PDB entry 9H9J | electron microscopy, 3.20 A resolution | chains A and L of the 15 polymer chains in the assembly

== Chain A ==
Molecule: 16S RNA
From: Escherichia coli
Sequence (1541 nucleotides; row label = number of the first residue in the row; note: 1 number in that range is skipped by the numbering (no residue carries it; nothing is unmodelled there)):
     1 AAAUUGAAGAGUUUGAUCAUGGCUCAGAUUGAACGCUGGCGGCAGGCCUA
    51 ACACAUGCAAGUCGAACGGUAACAGGAAGAAGCUUGCUUCUUUGCUGACG
   101 AGUGGCGGACGGGUGAGUAAUGUCUGGGAAACUGCCUGAUGGAGGGGGAU
   151 AACUACUGGAAACGGUAGCUAAUACCGCAUAACGUCGCAAGACCAAAGAG
   201 GGGGACCUUCGGGCCUCUUGCCAUCGGAUGUGCCCAGAUGGGAUUAGCUA
   251 GUAGGUGGGGUAACGGCUCACCUAGGCGACGAUCCCUAGCUGGUCUGAGA
   301 GGAUGACCAGCCACACUGGAACUGAGACACGGUCCAGACUCCUACGGGAG
   351 GCAGCAGUGGGGAAUAUUGCACAAUGGGCGCAAGCCUGAUGCAGCCAUGC
   401 CGCGUGUAUGAAGAAGGCCUUCGGGUUGUAAAGUACUUUCAGCGGGGAGG
   451 AAGGGAGUAAAGUUAAUACCUUUGCUCAUUGACGUUACCCGCAGAAGAAG
   501 CACCGGCUAACUCCGUGCCAGCAGCCXCGGUAAUACGGAGGGUGCAAGCG
   551 UUAAUCGGAAUUACUGGGCGUAAAGCGCACGCAGGCGGUUUGUUAAGUCA
   601 GAUGUGAAAUCCCCGGGCUCAACCUGGGAACUGCAUCUGAUACUGGCAAG
   651 CUUGAGUCUCGUAGAGGGGGGUAGAAUUCCAGGUGUAGCGGUGAAAUGCG
   701 UAGAGAUCUGGAGGAAUACCGGUGGCGAAGGCGGCCCCCUGGACGAAGAC
   751 UGACGCUCAGGUGCGAAAGCGUGGGGAGCAAACAGGAUUAGAUACCCUGG
   801 UAGUCCACGCCGUAAACGAUGUCGACUUGGAGGUUGUGCCCUUGAGGCGU
   851 GGCUUCCGGAGCUAACGCGUUAAGUCGACCGCCUGGGGAGUACGGCCGCA
   901 AGGUUAAAACUCAAAUGAAUUGACGGGGGC
   932 CCGCACAAGCGGUGGAGCAUGUGGUUUAAUUCGAUGXAACGCGAAGAACC
   982 UUACCUGGUCUUGACAUCCACGGAAGUUUUCAGAGAUGAGAAUGUGCCUU
  1032 CGGGAACCGUGAGACAGGUGCUGCAUGGCUGUCGUCAGCUCGUGUUGUGA
  1082 AAUGUUGGGUUAAGUCCCGCAACGAGCGCAACCCUUAUCCUUUGUUGCCA
  1132 GCGGUCCGGCCGGGAACUCAAAGGAGACUGCCAGUGAUAAACUGGAGGAA
  1182 GGUGGGGAUGACGUCAAGUCAUCAUGGCCCUUACGACCAGGGCUACACAC
  1232 GUGCUACAAUGGCGCAUACAAAGAGAAGCGACCUCGCGAGAGCAAGCGGA
  1282 CCUCAUAAAGUGCGUCGUAGUCCGGAUUGGAGUCUGCAACUCGACUCCAU
  1332 GAAGUCGGAAUCGCUAGUAAUCGUGGAUCAGAAUGCCACGGUGAAUACGU
  1382 UCCCGGCCUUGUACACACCGCCCGUXACACCAUGGGAGUGGGUUGCAAAA
  1432 GAAGUAGGUAGCUUAACCUUCGGGAGGGCGCUUACCACUUUGUGAUUCAU
  1482 GACUGGGGUGAAGUCGUAACAAGGUAACCGUAGGGGAACCUGCGGUUGGA
  1532 UCACCUCCUUA
Unresolved in the structure: 932-1386, 1535-1542
Modified positions: PSU (pseudouridine-5'-monophosphate) at position 516, G7M (N7-methyl-guanosine-5'-monophosphate) at position 527, 2MG (2N-methylguanosine-5'-monophosphate) at position 967, 5MC (5-methylcytidine-5'-monophosphate) at position 968, 2MG (2N-methylguanosine-5'-monophosphate) at position 1208, 4OC (4n,o2'-methylcytidine-5'-monophosphate) at position 1402, 5MC (5-methylcytidine-5'-monophosphate) at position 1407, UR3 (3-methyluridine-5'-monophoshate) at position 1498, 2MG (2N-methylguanosine-5'-monophosphate) at position 1516, MA6 (6N-dimethyladenosine-5'-monophoshate) at position 1518, MA6 (6N-dimethyladenosine-5'-monophoshate) at position 1519
Metal / ion sites: Mg2+ site 1 near G21 (its only coordinating residue here); Mg2+ site 2 near C48 (its only coordinating residue here); Mg2+ site 3 near A53 (its only coordinating residue here); Mg2+ site 4: A59, U387; Mg2+ site 5 near G100 (its only coordinating residue here); Mg2+ site 6: A109, G331; Mg2+ site 7: A116, G117, G289; K+: G145, A197; Mg2+ site 8: A174, C175; Mg2+ site 9: U180, A195; Mg2+ site 10: A298, G299; Mg2+ site 11: G299, G558; 23 more Mg2+ sites not listed
Ligand contacts: A1IC4 ((2S,3S)-2-[[(2S)-2-[[(2S,4S)-5-aminocarbonyloxy-4-oxidanyl-2-[[(2S,3R)-3-oxidanylpiperidin-2-yl]carbonylamino]pentanoyl]amino]-3-(1H-imidazol-4-yl)propanoyl]amino]-3-(2-chloranyl-1H-imidazol-4-yl)-3-oxidanyl-propanoic acid): U692, G693, U788, U789, G791, A792, A794, C795, C796, U1506
From the paper describing this entry:
  - binding site for A1IC4: G693

== Chain L ==
Molecule: Small ribosomal subunit protein uS12
From: Escherichia coli
UniProtKB: P0A7S3 (RS12_ECOLI); residues 1-124 here = UniProt positions 1-124
Amino-acid sequence (124 residues; each row starts with the number of its first residue):
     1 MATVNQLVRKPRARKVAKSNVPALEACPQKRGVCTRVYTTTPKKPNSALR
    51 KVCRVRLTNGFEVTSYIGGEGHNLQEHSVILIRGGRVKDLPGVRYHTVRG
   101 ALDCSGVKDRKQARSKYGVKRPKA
Unresolved in the structure: 1
UniProt features mapped onto this chain:
  - modified residue: Asp-89 (3-methylthioaspartic acid), Lys-108 (N6-acetyllysine)

== How chain A and chain L interact ==
Pairs across the interface - 96 pairs, chain A then chain L:
  A33(A) / Gln-29(L)  hydrogen bond to the sugar
  C34(A) / Gln-29(L)  sugar contact
  C34(A) / Val-98(L)  sugar contact
  G35(A) / Gly-100(L)  sugar contact
  G35(A) / Ser-115(L)  hydrogen bond to the sugar
  G35(A) / Gly-118(L)  sugar contact
  C36(A) / Arg-114(L)  hydrogen bond to the sugar
  C36(A) / Ser-115(L)  sugar contact
  C36(A) / Val-119(L)  sugar contact
  C36(A) / Lys-120(L)  salt bridge to the phosphate
  C36(A) / Arg-121(L)  phosphate contact
  U37(A) / Arg-121(L)  hydrogen bond to the phosphate
  G362(A) / Lys-30(L)  phosphate contact
  A363(A) / Cys-27(L)  base contact
  A363(A) / Pro-28(L)  base contact
  A363(A) / Gln-29(L)  base contact
  A363(A) / Lys-30(L)  salt bridge to the phosphate
  A363(A) / Arg-31(L)  salt bridge to the phosphate
  A363(A) / Thr-58(L)  hydrogen bond to the phosphate
  A363(A) / Leu-81(L)  sugar contact
  G500(A) / Arg-121(L)  salt bridge to the phosphate
  C501(A) / Arg-114(L)  salt bridge to the phosphate
  C501(A) / Ser-115(L)  hydrogen bond to the phosphate
  C501(A) / Arg-121(L)  salt bridge to the phosphate
  A502(A) / Ala-113(L)  phosphate contact
  A502(A) / Arg-114(L)  hydrogen bond to the phosphate
  A502(A) / Ser-115(L)  hydrogen bond to the phosphate
  A502(A) / Lys-116(L)  phosphate contact
  C503(A) / Ala-113(L)  phosphate contact
  C503(A) / Lys-116(L)  salt bridge to the phosphate
  C518(A) / Ser-47(L)  phosphate contact
  C519(A) / Ser-47(L)  phosphate contact
  A520(A) / Ala-48(L)  phosphate contact
  A520(A) / Leu-49(L)  hydrogen bond to the phosphate
  A520(A) / Glu-70(L)  sugar contact
  G521(A) / Arg-50(L)  hydrogen bond to the base
  G521(A) / Glu-70(L)  phosphate contact
  G521(A) / Gly-71(L)  phosphate contact
  C522(A) / Asn-46(L)  base contact
  C522(A) / Arg-50(L)  base contact
  C522(A) / Tyr-66(L)  hydrogen bond to the phosphate
  C522(A) / Gly-68(L)  phosphate contact
  C522(A) / Gly-69(L)  hydrogen bond to the phosphate
  A523(A) / Val-87(L)  base contact
  A523(A) / Lys-88(L)  base contact
  A523(A) / Asp-89(L)  base contact
  C525(A) / Arg-86(L)  salt bridge to the phosphate
  G7M_527(A) / Asn-46(L)  base contact
  C528(A) / Asn-46(L)  base contact
  G529(A) / Asn-46(L)  base contact
  G529(A) / Ser-47(L)  hydrogen bond to the base
  G537(A) / Arg-110(L)  salt bridge to the phosphate
  G538(A) / Arg-110(L)  phosphate contact
  G538(A) / Lys-111(L)  hydrogen bond to the phosphate
  G538(A) / Gln-112(L)  hydrogen bond to the phosphate
  A539(A) / Gln-112(L)  phosphate contact
  G550(A) / Lys-116(L)  sugar contact
  U551(A) / Arg-83(L)  sugar contact
  U552(A) / Pro-28(L)  hydrogen bond to the sugar
  U552(A) / Arg-83(L)  sugar contact
  U552(A) / Gly-84(L)  hydrogen bond to the sugar
  A553(A) / Val-21(L)  phosphate contact
  A553(A) / Leu-24(L)  sugar contact
  A553(A) / Ala-26(L)  hydrogen bond to the sugar
  A553(A) / Cys-27(L)  sugar contact
  A553(A) / Pro-28(L)  sugar contact
  A553(A) / Gly-84(L)  phosphate contact
  U562(A) / Arg-12(L)  base contact
  U562(A) / Ala-13(L)  hydrogen bond to the base
  U562(A) / Arg-14(L)  salt bridge to the phosphate
  U562(A) / Lys-15(L)  base contact
  A563(A) / Arg-12(L)  base contact
  C564(A) / Leu-7(L)  phosphate contact
  C564(A) / Arg-12(L)  salt bridge to the phosphate
  G567(A) / Arg-12(L)  hydrogen bond to the base
  G568(A) / Ala-2(L)  hydrogen bond to the base
  G585(A) / Asn-5(L)  sugar contact
  C879(A) / Asn-5(L)  phosphate contact
  C880(A) / Thr-3(L)  phosphate contact
  C880(A) / Asn-5(L)  phosphate contact
  C880(A) / Arg-9(L)  salt bridge to the phosphate
  G881(A) / Gln-6(L)  hydrogen bond to the phosphate
  G881(A) / Arg-9(L)  salt bridge to the phosphate
  U884(A) / Arg-12(L)  hydrogen bond to the base
  U884(A) / Lys-15(L)  hydrogen bond to the sugar
  G885(A) / Lys-15(L)  salt bridge to the phosphate
  A909(A) / Lys-18(L)  salt bridge to the phosphate
  C910(A) / Lys-18(L)  salt bridge to the phosphate
  C910(A) / Arg-94(L)  salt bridge to the phosphate
  U911(A) / Arg-94(L)  salt bridge to the phosphate
  C912(A) / Lys-43(L)  phosphate contact
  A913(A) / Lys-43(L)  salt bridge to the phosphate
  A1492(A) / Lys-43(L)  base contact
  A1492(A) / Lys-44(L)  hydrogen bond to the base
  A1492(A) / Asn-46(L)  base contact
  A1492(A) / Ser-47(L)  hydrogen bond to the base
Other interface residues (no listed pair), chain A (54 interface residues in all): G22, A32, G524, C526, A554, U561, C882, C883, A1413
Other interface residues (no listed pair), chain L (58 interface residues in all): Ser-19, Pro-45, Lys-51, Arg-54, Gly-92

== Overview ==
The interface between chain A and chain L involves 54 residues on one side and 58 on the other, with 26
hydrogen bonds and 19 salt bridges. Polar contacts include G521(A)/Arg-50(L), G529(A)/Ser-47(L) and
U562(A)/Ala-13(L). Ligands of chain A: compound A1IC4. From the paper: a binding site for A1IC4 at G693(A).
Chain A is 16S RNA and chain L is Small ribosomal subunit protein uS12, both from Escherichia coli; the
structure, Complex 2 (BODY) 30S-IF1-IF3-tRNA-GE81112, was determined by electron microscopy, deposited
together with 9H8G, 9H9H, 9H9I, 9H9K, 9H9L, 9H9M and 9H9N.
